PDB entry 6GO7 | X-ray diffraction, 2.55 A resolution | chains A and G of the 7 polymer chains in the assembly

== Chain A ==
Molecule: DNA nucleotidylexotransferase, DNA-directed DNA/RNA polymerase mu
From: Mus musculus
Notes: EC 2.7.7.31, 2.7.7.7
UniProtKB: chimeric construct of P09838, Q9JIW4: residues 132-377 from P09838 (TDT_MOUSE) positions 132-377 (same numbers); residues 378-407 from Q9JIW4 positions 363-392 (UniProt number = residue number - 15); residues 408-511 from P09838 (TDT_MOUSE) positions 407-510 (UniProt number = residue number - 1)
Chain sequence (401 residues; row label = number of the first residue in the row):
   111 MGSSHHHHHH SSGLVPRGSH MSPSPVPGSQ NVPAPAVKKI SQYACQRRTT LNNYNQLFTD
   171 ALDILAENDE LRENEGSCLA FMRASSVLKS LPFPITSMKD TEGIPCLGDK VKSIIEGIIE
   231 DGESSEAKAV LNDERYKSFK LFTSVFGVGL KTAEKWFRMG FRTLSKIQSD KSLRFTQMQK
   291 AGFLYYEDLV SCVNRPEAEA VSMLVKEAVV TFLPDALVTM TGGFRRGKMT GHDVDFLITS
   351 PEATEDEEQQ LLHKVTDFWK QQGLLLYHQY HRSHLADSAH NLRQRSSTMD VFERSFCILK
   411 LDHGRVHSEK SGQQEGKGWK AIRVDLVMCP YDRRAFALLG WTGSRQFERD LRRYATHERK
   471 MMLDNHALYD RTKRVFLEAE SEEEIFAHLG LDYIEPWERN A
Disordered / not traced: 111-148, 384-401, 419-425
Sequence notes: initiating methionine (111); expression tag (112-131); conflict Val401 (Ala386 in Q9JIW4)
Ion coordination: Na+: Thr253, Val255, Val258 (shared with 1 residue of chain E); Mg2+: Asp343, Asp345 (together with 2',3'-dideoxycytidine 5'-triphosphate)
Residues lining bound ligands: 2',3'-dideoxycytidine 5'-triphosphate (DCT): Gly332, Gly333, Arg336, Lys338, Thr340, Gly341, His342, Asp343, Asp345, Gly450, Trp451, Thr452, Gly453, Ser454, Arg455, Glu458
Swiss-Prot annotation at these positions:
  - region: Val258 to Thr262 (Involved in DNA binding)
  - binding site (a 2'-deoxyribonucleoside 5'-triphosphate): Gly333 to Lys338, His342 to Asp345, Gly450, Trp451
  - binding site (Mg(2+)): Asp343, Asp345, Asp435
  - modified residue: Ser134 (Phosphoserine)

== Chain G ==
Molecule: 6-nt DNA strand
Sequence (6 nucleotides; numbered 1 to 6; the number before each row is that of its first residue):
     1 AAAAAC

== Chain A / chain G interface ==
Residue-residue contacts (8):
  Lys265(A) - DC6(G)  hydrogen bond to the base
  Arg284(A) - DA5(G)  phosphate contact
  Thr286(A) - DA4(G)  phosphate contact
  Gln287(A) - DA4(G)  hydrogen bond to the phosphate
  Gln379(A) - DA1(G)  base contact
  Tyr380(A) - DA1(G)  sugar contact
  His381(A) - DA1(G)  base contact
  Arg382(A) - DA1(G)  hydrogen bond to the phosphate
Other interface residues (no listed pair), chain A (9 interface residues in all): Thr262

== Overview ==
9 residues of chain A face 4 of chain G across their interface; the contacts include 3 hydrogen bonds. Polar
contacts include Lys265(A)-DC6(G), Gln287(A)-DA4(G) and Arg382(A)-DA1(G). Bound to chain A:
2',3'-dideoxycytidine 5'-triphosphate.
Chain A is DNA nucleotidylexotransferase, DNA-directed DNA/RNA polymerase mu (Mus musculus) and chain G is a
6-nt DNA strand; the structure, TdT chimera (Loop1 of pol mu) - full DNA synapsis complex, was determined by
X-ray diffraction, deposited together with 6GO3, 6GO4, 6GO5 and 6GO6.
